PDB entry 5L3G | X-ray diffraction, 3.10 A resolution | chains A and B of the 3 polymer chains in the assembly

== Chain A ==
Protein: Lysine-specific histone demethylase 1A
Organism: Homo sapiens
Notes: EC 1.-.-.-
Reference sequence: O60341 (KDM1A_HUMAN); residue numbers follow UniProt; this construct covers 123-852
Amino-acid sequence (730 residues; numbered 123 to 852; the number before each row is that of its first residue):
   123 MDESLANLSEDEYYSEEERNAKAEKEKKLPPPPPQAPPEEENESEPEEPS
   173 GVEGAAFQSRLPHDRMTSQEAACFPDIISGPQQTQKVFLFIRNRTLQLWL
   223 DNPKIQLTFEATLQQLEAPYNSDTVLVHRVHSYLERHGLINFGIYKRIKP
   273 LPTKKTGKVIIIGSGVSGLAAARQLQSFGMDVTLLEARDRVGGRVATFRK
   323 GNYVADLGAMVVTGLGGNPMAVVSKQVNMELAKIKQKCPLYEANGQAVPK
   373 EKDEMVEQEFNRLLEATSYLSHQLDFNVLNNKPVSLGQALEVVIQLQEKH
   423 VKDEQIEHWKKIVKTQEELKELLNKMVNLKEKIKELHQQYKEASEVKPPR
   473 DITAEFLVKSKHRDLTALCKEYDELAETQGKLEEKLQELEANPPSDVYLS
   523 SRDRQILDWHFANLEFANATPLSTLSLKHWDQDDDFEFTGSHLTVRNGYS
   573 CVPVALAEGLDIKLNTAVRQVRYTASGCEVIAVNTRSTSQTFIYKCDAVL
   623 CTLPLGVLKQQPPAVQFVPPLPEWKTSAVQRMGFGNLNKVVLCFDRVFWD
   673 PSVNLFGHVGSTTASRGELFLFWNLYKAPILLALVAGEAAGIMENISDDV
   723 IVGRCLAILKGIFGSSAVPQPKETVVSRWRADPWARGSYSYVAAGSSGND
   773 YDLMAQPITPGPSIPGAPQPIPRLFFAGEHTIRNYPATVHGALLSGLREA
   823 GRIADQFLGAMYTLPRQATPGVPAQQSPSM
Not modelled in the structure: 123-170, 837-852
Bound ions: Na+: S289, T624
Ligand contacts: FAD (flavin-adenine dinucleotide): I284, G285, S286, G287, V288, S289, G290, L307, E308, A309, R310, G314, G315, R316, V317, L329, G330, A331, M332, V333, T335, T588, A589, V590, T624, L625, P626, V629, V637, L659, K661, W751, W756, S760, Y761, G800, E801, A809, T810, V811, H812, A814

== Chain B ==
Protein: REST corepressor 1
Organism: Homo sapiens
Reference sequence: Q9UKL0 (RCOR1_HUMAN); residue numbers follow UniProt; this construct covers 305-482
Amino-acid sequence (178 residues; row label = number of the first residue in the row):
   305 RAKRKPPKGMFLSQEDVEAVSANATAATTVLRQLDMELVSVKRQIQNIKQ
   355 TNSALKEKLDGGIEPYRLPEVIQKCNARWTTEEQLLAVQAIRKYGRDFQA
   405 ISDVIGNKSVVQVKNFFVNYRRRFNIDEVLQEWEAEHGKEETNGPSNQKP
   455 VKSPDNSIKMPEEEDEAPVLDVRYASAS
Not modelled in the structure: 305-307, 441-482

== Chain A / chain B interface ==
Residue-residue contacts (94):
  E381(A) with M314(B)
  R384(A) with P311(B); K312(B), hydrogen bond (side chain-backbone); G313(B), hydrogen bond (side chain-backbone); M314(B)
  E387(A) with P311(B)
  A388(A) with P311(B); M314(B), hydrophobic
  Y391(A) with R308(B); K309(B); P310(B), hydrophobic; L316(B), hydrophobic
  L392(A) with L316(B), hydrophobic
  Q395(A) with R308(B), hydrogen bond (side chain-backbone)
  V415(A) with M314(B), hydrophobic
  Q417(A) with V324(B); A331(B)
  L418(A) with V321(B), hydrophobic; V324(B), hydrophobic
  Q419(A) with G313(B), hydrogen bond (side chain-backbone); M314(B); F315(B), hydrogen bond (side chain-backbone)
  E420(A) with L335(B)
  K421(A) with D320(B), salt bridge; V334(B); L335(B)
  H422(A) with F315(B)
  K424(A) with L335(B); L338(B); D339(B), salt bridge
  D425(A) with L338(B)
  Q427(A) with L342(B)
  I428(A) with L338(B); E341(B); L342(B), hydrophobic
  W431(A) with L342(B); V345(B), hydrophobic; I349(B), hydrophobic
  K432(A) with E341(B), salt bridge
  I434(A) with I349(B), hydrophobic
  V435(A) with I349(B), hydrophobic
  Q438(A) with I352(B); K353(B); N356(B), hydrogen bond (backbone-side chain)
  E439(A) with Q348(B), hydrogen bond; I352(B)
  L441(A) with N356(B)
  K442(A) with T355(B); N356(B); L359(B)
  L445(A) with N356(B); L359(B), hydrophobic; K360(B)
  N446(A) with L359(B)
  M448(A) with L363(B), hydrophobic
  V449(A) with L363(B), hydrophobic
  K452(A) with K362(B), hydrogen bond (side chain-backbone); L363(B); D364(B), hydrogen bond (side chain-backbone); G366(B)
  I455(A) with I367(B), hydrophobic; Y370(B), hydrophobic
  K456(A) with Y370(B)
  H459(A) with P369(B); Y370(B), hydrogen bond (side chain-backbone); L372(B)
  Y462(A) with L372(B), hydrophobic
  I474(A) with L389(B), hydrophobic; L390(B), hydrophobic; Q393(B), hydrogen bond (backbone-side chain)
  T475(A) with Q393(B)
  F478(A) with L390(B), hydrophobic; Q393(B); A394(B); K397(B)
  K481(A) with L390(B); V408(B)
  S482(A) with Y398(B), hydrogen bond (backbone-side chain)
  H484(A) with L372(B); P373(B)
  R485(A) with Y398(B), hydrogen bond; A404(B); D407(B)
  D486(A) with K397(B); Y398(B), hydrogen bond
  L487(A) with Y370(B); L372(B), hydrophobic
  C491(A) with I367(B), hydrophobic
  Y494(A) with L363(B); I367(B), hydrophobic
  D495(A) with R371(B), salt bridge
  Q501(A) with K360(B)
  E505(A) with K360(B), salt bridge
  E512(A) with K353(B), salt bridge
Also at the interface, not in a pair above, chain A (55 interface residues in all): L385, F398, L401, E477, K483
Also at the interface, not in a pair above, chain B (52 interface residues in all): S325, K346, V375, E386, I409

== Overview ==
55 residues of chain A face 52 of chain B across their interface, with 14 hydrogen bonds and 6 salt bridges.
Polar contacts include K421(A)-D320(B), K424(A)-D339(B) and K432(A)-E341(B). Ligands of chain A:
flavin-adenine dinucleotide. S289(A) and T624(A) coordinate Na+.
Here chain A is Lysine-specific histone demethylase 1A and chain B is REST corepressor 1, both from Homo
sapiens. Entry 5L3G (LSD1-CoREST1 in complex with polymyxin E (colistin)) was determined by X-ray diffraction,
deposited together with 5L3E, 5L3F and 5LBQ.
